Entry 2FJ7 (X-ray diffraction, 3.20 A resolution); this record covers chains I and G of the 10 polymer chains in the assembly.

[Chain I]
Molecule: 147 bp DNA containing 16 bp poly dA element
Sequence (147 nucleotides; each row starts with the number of its first residue):
     1 ATCAATATCC ACCTGCACAT TCTACCAAAA GTGTCAAAAA AAAAAAAAAA ATCATGATAA
    61 GCTAATTTGG CTGACTCAGC TGAACATGCC TTTTGATGGA GCAGTTTCCA AATACACTTT
   121 TGGTAGTATC TGCAGGTGGA TATTGAT

[Chain G]
Molecule: histone H2A
From: Xenopus laevis
Sequence (129 residues; each row starts with the number of its first residue):
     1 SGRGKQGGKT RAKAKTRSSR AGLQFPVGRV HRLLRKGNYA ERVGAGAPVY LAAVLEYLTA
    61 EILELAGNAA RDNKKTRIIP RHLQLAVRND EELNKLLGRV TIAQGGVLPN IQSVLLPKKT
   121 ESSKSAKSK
Not modelled in the structure: 1-13, 120-129

[Interface between chain I and chain G]
Pairs across the interface - 9 pairs, chain I then chain G:
  DA19(I) with Arg-77(G), salt bridge to the phosphate
  DA29(I) with Arg-32(G), salt bridge to the phosphate
  DA30(I) with Arg-29(G), phosphate contact; Arg-32(G), salt bridge to the phosphate
  DG31(I) with Lys-15(G), phosphate contact; Thr-16(G), phosphate contact; Arg-17(G), salt bridge to the phosphate
  DT32(I) with Arg-20(G), salt bridge to the phosphate
  DA39(I) with Arg-42(G), sugar contact
Also at the interface, not in a pair above, chain G (10 interface residues in all): Ser-18, Gly-28

[Overview]
6 residues of chain I and 10 residues of chain G are in contact, with 5 salt bridges. Polar contacts include
DA19(I)/Arg-77(G), DA29(I)/Arg-32(G) and DA30(I)/Arg-32(G).
Here chain I is 147 bp DNA containing 16 bp poly dA element and chain G is histone H2A (Xenopus laevis). Entry
2FJ7 (Crystal structure of Nucleosome Core Particle Containing a Poly (dA.dT) Sequence Element) was determined
by X-ray diffraction.
